2ZUP - chains A and B; structure by X-ray diffraction, 3.70 A resolution.

# Chain A
Molecule: Thiol:disulfide interchange protein dsbA
From: Escherichia coli
Notes: EC 1.8.4.-
Reference sequence: P0AEG4 (DSBA_ECOLI); residues 1-189 here correspond to UniProt positions 20-208 (UniProt number = residue number + 19)
Chain sequence (189 residues; numbered 1 to 189; the number before each row is that of its first residue):
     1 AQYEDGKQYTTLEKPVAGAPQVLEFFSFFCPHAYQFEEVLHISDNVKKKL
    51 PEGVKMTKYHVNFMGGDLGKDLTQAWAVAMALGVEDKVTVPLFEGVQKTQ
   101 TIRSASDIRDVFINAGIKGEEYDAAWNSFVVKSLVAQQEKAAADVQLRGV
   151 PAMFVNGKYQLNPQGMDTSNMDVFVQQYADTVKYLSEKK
Unresolved in the structure: 189
Sequence notes: engineered mutation A33 (Cys52 in P0AEG4)
Metal / ion sites: Zn2+ near H41 (its only coordinating residue here)

# Chain B
Molecule: Disulfide bond formation protein B
From: Escherichia coli
Notes: EC 1.8.5.-
Reference sequence: P0A6M2 (DSBB_ECOLI); residue numbers follow UniProt; this construct covers 1-176
Chain sequence (176 residues; row label = number of the first residue in the row):
     1 MLRFLNQASQGRGAWLLMAFTALALELTALWFQHVMLLKPCVLCIYERVA
    51 LFGVLGAALIGAIAPKTPLRYVAMVIWLYSAFRGVQLTYEHTMLQLYPSP
   101 FATCDFMVRFPEWLPLDKWVPQVFVASGDSAERQWDFLGLEMPQWLLGIF
   151 IAYLIVAVLVVISQPFKAKKRDLFGR
Unresolved in the structure: 1-13, 131-134, 163-176
Disulfides: C41-C44
Sequence notes: engineered mutation A8 (Cys in P0A6M2), V49 (Cys in P0A6M2), S130 (Cys in P0A6M2)
Residues lining bound ligands: ubiquinone-1 (UQ1): A29, Q33, L38, K39, P40, C41, C44, E47, R48, L51, H91, M142, L146
From the paper describing this entry:
  - conformationally variable residues (loop rearrangement, order/disorder transition): P100 to C104, A131 to W135
  - mutagenesis - L114D/L116D, L114E/L116E, L114K/L116K, L114P/L116P, L114R/L116R: decreased catalytic activity on DsbA
  - mutagenesis - L114A/L116A: unchanged catalytic activity on DsbA
  - mutagenesis - L114D/L116D/V120D/V123D/F124D, L114E/L116E/V120E/V123E/F124E, L114K/L116K/V120K/V123K/F124K, L114P/L116P/V120P/V123P/F124P, L114R/L116R/V120R/V123R/F124R: decreased catalytic activity
  - mutagenesis - L114K/L116K/V120K/V123K/F124K, L114R/L116R/V120R/V123R/F124R: decreased expression

# Interface between chain A and chain B
Cross-chain cystine bridges: C30(A)-C104(B)
Contacting residue pairs (28; chain A residue first):
  C30(A) - T103(B)
  C30(A) - C104(B)  disulfide
  P31(A) - P98(B)  hydrophobic
  H32(A) - S99(B)
  H32(A) - A102(B)
  H32(A) - T103(B)  hydrogen bond (side chain-backbone)
  Q35(A) - P100(B)
  F36(A) - P100(B)
  F63(A) - C104(B)
  F63(A) - F106(B)  hydrophobic
  F63(A) - G128(B)
  M64(A) - C104(B)  hydrophobic
  M64(A) - G128(B)
  L147(A) - F106(B)
  L147(A) - M107(B)
  R148(A) - D105(B)
  R148(A) - F106(B)  hydrogen bond (backbone-backbone)
  R148(A) - M107(B)
  R148(A) - V108(B)
  R148(A) - R109(B)
  G149(A) - C104(B)
  G149(A) - D105(B)
  V150(A) - T103(B)
  V150(A) - C104(B)  hydrogen bond (backbone-side chain)
  P151(A) - A102(B)
  Q164(A) - F101(B)
  T168(A) - F101(B)
  F174(A) - F101(B)  hydrophobic
Other interface residues (no listed pair), chain A (20 interface residues in all): L40, G65, G66, P163, M171
Other interface residues (no listed pair), chain B (15 interface residues in all): L94, D129
The authors on this interface:
  - pairs named by the authors: C30(A)-C104(B) (covalent link), F63(A)-D129(B)
  - interface residues, chain A: R148(A)
  - interface residues, chain B: P100(B), C104(B), D129(B)

# In short
20 residues of chain A face 15 of chain B across their interface, with 1 disulfide bond and 3 hydrogen bonds.
Polar pairs include H32(A)-T103(B), V150(A)-C104(B) and R148(A)-F106(B). The authors report contacts between
C30(A) and C104(B) and F63(A) and D129(B). The paper reports that L114D/L116D, L114E/L116E and L114K/L116K of
chain B, among others, reduce catalytic activity on DsbA; interface residues R148(A) and P100(B) among others;
11 substitutions were tested in all.
Here chain A is Thiol:disulfide interchange protein dsbA and chain B is Disulfide bond formation protein B,
both from Escherichia coli. Entry 2ZUP (Updated crystal structure of DsbB-DsbA complex from E. coli) was
determined by X-ray diffraction.
